PDB entry 4N60 | X-ray diffraction, 2.90 A resolution | chains A and B

[Chain A]
Molecule: Hemagglutinin HA1
From: Influenza A virus
Reference sequence: R4NN21 (R4NN21_9INFA); the construct lacks a stretch of the UniProt sequence and is renumbered around it, so the offset changes along the chain: 11-141 = UniProt 19-149; 143-158 = UniProt 150-165; 159-263 = UniProt 168-272; 265-276 = UniProt 273-284; 1 more segments
Chain sequence (321 residues; each row starts with the number of its first residue; note: 2 numbers in that range are skipped by the numbering (no residue carries them; nothing is unmodelled there); a row labelled like 158A-158B holds insertion residues (158A, then the next letters in order)):
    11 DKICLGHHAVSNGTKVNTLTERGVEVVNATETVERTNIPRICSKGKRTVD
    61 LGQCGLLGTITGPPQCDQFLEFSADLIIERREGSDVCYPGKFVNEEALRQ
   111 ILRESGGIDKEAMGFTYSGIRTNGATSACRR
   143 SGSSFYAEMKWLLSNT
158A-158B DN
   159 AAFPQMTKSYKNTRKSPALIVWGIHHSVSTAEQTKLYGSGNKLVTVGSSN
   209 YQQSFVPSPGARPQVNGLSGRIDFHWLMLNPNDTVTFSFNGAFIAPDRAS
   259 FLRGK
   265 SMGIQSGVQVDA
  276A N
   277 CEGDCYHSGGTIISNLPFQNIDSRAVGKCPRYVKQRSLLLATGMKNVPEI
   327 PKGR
Disordered / not traced: 328-330
Cystine bridges: Cys-52/Cys-277, Cys-64/Cys-76, Cys-97/Cys-139, Cys-281/Cys-305
Glycans and other covalent adducts: N-acetylglucosamine (NAG) linked to Asn-38, Asn-240
From the paper describing this entry:
  - binding site for beta-D-galactopyranose: Leu-226
  - mutagenesis - L226I, L226Q: increased binding to alpha2-3 SLNLN
  - mutagenesis - L226I, L226Q: abolished binding to alpha2-6 SLNLN

[Chain B]
Molecule: Hemagglutinin HA2
From: Influenza A virus
Reference sequence: R4NN21 (R4NN21_9INFA); residues 1-172 here correspond to UniProt positions 340-511 (UniProt number = residue number + 339)
Chain sequence (179 residues; numbered 1 to 179; the number before each row is that of its first residue):
     1 GLFGAIAGFIENGWEGLIDGWYGFRHQNAQGEGTAADYKSTQSAIDQITG
    51 KLNRLIEKTNQQFELIDNEFNEVEKQIGNVINWTRDSITEVWSYNAELLV
   101 AMENQHTIDLADSEMDKLYERVKRQLRENAEEDGTGCFEIFHKCDDDCMA
   151 SIRNNTYDHSKYREEAMQNRIQSGRLVPR
Disordered / not traced: 1-3, 173-179
Differences from the reference sequence: expression tag (173-179)
Cystine bridges: Cys-144/Cys-148
Glycans and other covalent adducts: N-acetylglucosamine (NAG) linked to Asn-82

[Chain A / chain B interface]
Disulfides between the chains: Cys-14(A)/Cys-137(B)
Pairs across the interface (135; chain A residue first):
  Asp-11(A) with Gln-27(B); Asn-28(B); Glu-139(B); Ile-140(B), hydrogen bond (backbone-backbone); His-142(B); Lys-143(B); Cys-144(B), hydrogen bond (side chain-backbone)
  Lys-12(A) with Ile-6(B); His-26(B); Gln-27(B), hydrogen bond (backbone-backbone); Asp-133(B), salt bridge; Cys-137(B); Phe-138(B); Met-149(B)
  Ile-13(A) with Phe-24(B), hydrophobic; Arg-25(B); Cys-137(B); Phe-138(B), hydrogen bond (backbone-backbone)
  Cys-14(A) with Ile-6(B), hydrophobic; Gly-8(B); Trp-14(B); Gly-23(B); Phe-24(B); Arg-25(B), hydrogen bond (backbone-backbone); Gly-136(B); Cys-137(B), disulfide
  Leu-15(A) with Gly-8(B); Phe-9(B), hydrogen bond (backbone-backbone); Trp-14(B); Gly-23(B); Phe-24(B), hydrophobic; Met-115(B), hydrophobic; Leu-118(B), hydrophobic; Val-122(B), hydrophobic; Gly-136(B), hydrogen bond (backbone-backbone); Phe-138(B), hydrophobic
  Gly-16(A) with Trp-14(B); Tyr-22(B); Gly-23(B), hydrogen bond (backbone-backbone); Met-115(B)
  His-17(A) with Phe-9(B); Asn-12(B); Gly-13(B); Trp-14(B), hydrogen bond (backbone-backbone); Trp-21(B); Tyr-22(B); Met-115(B)
  His-18(A) with Trp-14(B); Leu-17(B); Gly-20(B); Trp-21(B), hydrogen bond (backbone-backbone)
  Ala-19(A) with Trp-14(B), hydrogen bond (backbone-backbone); Glu-15(B)
  Val-26(A) with Asn-104(B)
  Asn-27(A) with Ala-101(B); Asn-104(B), hydrogen bond (backbone-side chain)
  Thr-28(A) with Ala-101(B); Gln-105(B), hydrogen bond
  Leu-29(A) with Ala-101(B); Met-102(B), hydrophobic; Gln-105(B), hydrogen bond (backbone-side chain)
  Thr-30(A) with Gln-105(B)
  Thr-42(A) with Val-100(B)
  Glu-89(A) with Phe-70(B)
  Arg-90(A) with Phe-70(B)
  Arg-91(A) with Phe-70(B)
  Glu-106(A) with Asp-67(B); Asn-68(B), hydrogen bond; Val-73(B)
  Gln-110(A) with Ile-66(B), hydrogen bond (side chain-backbone)
  Arg-113(A) with Asn-68(B)
  Lys-263(A) with Gln-62(B), hydrogen bond
  Met-266(A) with Gln-62(B); Phe-63(B)
  Gly-267(A) with Leu-65(B)
  Gln-269(A) with Asn-68(B), hydrogen bond; Glu-69(B), hydrogen bond (side chain-backbone); Phe-70(B)
  Ser-284(A) with Glu-69(B), hydrogen bond
  Ser-290(A) with Lys-58(B), hydrogen bond (backbone-side chain)
  Asn-291(A) with Leu-55(B); Ile-56(B); Lys-58(B), hydrogen bond
  Pro-293(A) with Leu-55(B)
  Phe-294(A) with Ala-96(B), hydrophobic
  Ser-299(A) with Arg-85(B)
  Arg-300(A) with Leu-65(B); Asp-67(B), salt bridge; Glu-69(B), salt bridge; Arg-85(B)
  Val-302(A) with Phe-63(B); Glu-64(B); Leu-65(B), hydrophobic
  Gly-303(A) with Gln-61(B); Gln-62(B); Phe-63(B), hydrogen bond (backbone-backbone)
  Cys-305(A) with Thr-59(B)
  Arg-307(A) with Trp-92(B)
  Tyr-308(A) with Thr-89(B); Trp-92(B)
  Val-309(A) with Trp-92(B); Ser-93(B); Ala-96(B), hydrophobic
  Lys-310(A) with Glu-90(B), salt bridge; Ser-93(B), hydrogen bond (backbone-side chain)
  Gln-311(A) with Ser-93(B), hydrogen bond (side chain-backbone); Glu-97(B)
  Leu-314(A) with Ala-96(B), hydrophobic; Glu-97(B)
  Leu-315(A) with Val-100(B); Asn-104(B), hydrogen bond (backbone-side chain)
  Leu-316(A) with Leu-52(B), hydrophobic; Leu-55(B), hydrophobic; Glu-103(B); Asn-104(B)
  Ala-317(A) with Asn-104(B), hydrogen bond (backbone-side chain); Thr-107(B)
  Thr-318(A) with Trp-21(B); Ile-48(B); Leu-52(B)
  Gly-319(A) with Thr-107(B)
  Met-320(A) with Trp-21(B); Tyr-22(B); Ala-111(B), hydrophobic
  Val-323(A) with Asn-12(B); Gly-13(B), hydrogen bond (backbone-backbone)
  Pro-324(A) with Asn-12(B); Gly-13(B)
  Glu-325(A) with Asn-12(B); Gly-13(B); Trp-14(B); Glu-15(B), hydrogen bond (side chain-backbone); Arg-25(B), salt bridge
  Ile-326(A) with Glu-11(B); Asn-12(B)
Other interface residues (no listed pair), chain A (60 interface residues in all): Val-20, Ser-21, Val-34, Val-36, Arg-109, Ile-268, Ser-270, Lys-304, Lys-321
Other interface residues (no listed pair), chain B (73 interface residues in all): Ala-7, Gly-16, Ala-29, Asn-60, Asn-71, Leu-98, Leu-99, Ile-108, Tyr-119, Ile-152

[Overview]
The interface between chain A and chain B involves 60 residues on one side and 73 on the other, with 1
disulfide bond, 29 hydrogen bonds and 5 salt bridges. Among the polar pairs are Lys-12(A)/Asp-133(B),
Arg-300(A)/Asp-67(B) and Arg-300(A)/Glu-69(B). The paper reports a binding site for beta-D-galactopyranose at
Leu-226(A); L226I and L226Q of chain A increase binding to alpha2-3 SLNLN.
Chain A is Hemagglutinin HA1 and chain B is Hemagglutinin HA2, both from Influenza A virus; the structure,
Crystal structure of hemagglutinin from an H7N9 influenza virus in complex with LSTc, was determined by X-ray
diffraction, deposited together with 4N5J, 4N5K, 4N61, 4N62, 4N63 and 4N64.
